4WCF - chains A and B of the 4 polymer chains in the assembly; structure by X-ray diffraction, 1.93 A resolution.

== Chain A ==
Molecule: Pteridine reductase
From: Trypanosoma brucei brucei
Reference sequence: O76290 (O76290_TRYBB); residue numbers follow UniProt; this construct covers 1-268
Amino-acid sequence (268 residues; row label = number of the first residue in the row):
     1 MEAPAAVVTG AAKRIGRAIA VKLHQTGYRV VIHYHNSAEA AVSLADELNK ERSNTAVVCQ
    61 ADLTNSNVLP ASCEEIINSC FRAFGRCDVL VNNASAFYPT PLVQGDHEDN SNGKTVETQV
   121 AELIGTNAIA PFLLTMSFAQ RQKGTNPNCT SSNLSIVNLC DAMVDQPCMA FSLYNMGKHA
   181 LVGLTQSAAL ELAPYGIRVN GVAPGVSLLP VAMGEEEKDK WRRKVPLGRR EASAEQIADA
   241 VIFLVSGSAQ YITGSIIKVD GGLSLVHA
Disordered / not traced: 1, 104-112, 143-151
Modified positions: C59 (S-oxy cysteine; CSX); C168 (S-oxy cysteine; CSX)
Residues lining bound ligands:
  - 3KN (3-(5-amino-1,3,4-thiadiazol-2-yl)pyridin-4-amine): S95, A96, F97, D161, Y174, G205, V206, L209, P210, M213
  - NADP (NAP; NADP nicotinamide-adenine-dinucleotide phosphate): G10, K13, R14, I15, G16, H33, Y34, H35, N36, S37, A61, D62, L63, T64, N93, A94, S95, A96, T126, N127, L159, C160, D161, Y174, K178, P204, G205, V206, S207, L208
What the authors report for this chain:
  - binding site for 3KN: F97, D161, Y174, G205

== Chain B ==
Molecule: Pteridine reductase
From: Trypanosoma brucei brucei
Reference sequence: O76290 (O76290_TRYBB); numbering as in UniProt (aligned over 1-268)
Amino-acid sequence (268 residues; numbered 1 to 268; the number before each row is that of its first residue):
     1 MEAPAAVVTG AAKRIGRAIA VKLHQTGYRV VIHYHNSAEA AVSLADELNK ERSNTAVVCQ
    61 ADLTNSNVLP ASCEEIINSC FRAFGRCDVL VNNASAFYPT PLVQGDHEDN SNGKTVETQV
   121 AELIGTNAIA PFLLTMSFAQ RQKGTNPNCT SSNLSIVNLC DAMVDQPCMA FSLYNMGKHA
   181 LVGLTQSAAL ELAPYGIRVN GVAPGVSLLP VAMGEEEKDK WRRKVPLGRR EASAEQIADA
   241 VIFLVSGSAQ YITGSIIKVD GGLSLVHA
Disordered / not traced: 1, 104-112, 143-152, 211
Modified positions: C59 (cysteinesulfonic acid; OCS); C73 (S-oxy cysteine; CSX); C168 (S-oxy cysteine; CSX)
Residues lining bound ligands:
  - 3KN (3-(5-amino-1,3,4-thiadiazol-2-yl)pyridin-4-amine): S95, F97, D161, Y174, L209, P210
  - NADP (NAP; NADP nicotinamide-adenine-dinucleotide phosphate): G10, A12, R14, I15, G16, H33, Y34, H35, N36, S37, A61, D62, L63, T64, N93, A94, S95, A96, T126, N127, L159, C160, D161, Y174, K178, P204, G205, V206, S207, L208

== Interface between chain A and chain B ==
Contacting residue pairs - 55 pairs, chain A then chain B:
  Q186(A) - L265(B)
  A189(A) - L265(B)  hydrophobic
  L190(A) - V266(B)  hydrophobic
  A193(A) - P226(B)
  A193(A) - L227(B)
  P194(A) - P226(B)
  R198(A) - L227(B)
  V206(A) - Y251(B)
  V225(A) - Y251(B)
  P226(A) - A193(B)
  L227(A) - A193(B)
  L227(A) - R198(B)
  L227(A) - Q250(B)
  L227(A) - Y251(B)
  L227(A) - T253(B)
  R230(A) - Y251(B)  hydrogen bond (backbone-side chain)
  E231(A) - Y251(B)
  A232(A) - Y251(B)  hydrogen bond (backbone-side chain)
  Q236(A) - Y251(B)
  D239(A) - S248(B)
  F243(A) - F243(B)  hydrophobic
  S248(A) - D239(B)
  Q250(A) - L227(B)
  Y251(A) - V206(B)
  Y251(A) - V225(B)
  Y251(A) - L227(B)
  Y251(A) - R230(B)  hydrogen bond (side chain-backbone)
  Y251(A) - E231(B)
  Y251(A) - A232(B)  hydrogen bond (side chain-backbone)
  Y251(A) - Q236(B)
  Y251(A) - V259(B)
  Y251(A) - D260(B)
  Y251(A) - G261(B)  hydrogen bond (backbone-backbone)
  I252(A) - K258(B)
  T253(A) - D260(B)
  T253(A) - G261(B)
  T253(A) - G262(B)
  G254(A) - K258(B)  hydrogen bond (backbone-side chain)
  G254(A) - L265(B)
  S255(A) - K258(B)  hydrogen bond (side chain-backbone)
  I257(A) - I252(B)  hydrophobic
  I257(A) - I257(B)  hydrophobic
  K258(A) - I252(B)
  K258(A) - G254(B)  hydrogen bond (side chain-backbone)
  K258(A) - S255(B)  hydrogen bond (backbone-side chain)
  V259(A) - Y251(B)
  V259(A) - I252(B)  hydrophobic
  D260(A) - Y251(B)
  D260(A) - T253(B)
  G261(A) - Y251(B)  hydrogen bond (backbone-backbone)
  G261(A) - T253(B)
  G262(A) - T253(B)
  L265(A) - Q186(B)
  L265(A) - A189(B)  hydrophobic
  V266(A) - L190(B)  hydrophobic
Interface residues without a listed pair, chain A (32 interface residues in all): A240
Interface residues without a listed pair, chain B (32 interface residues in all): P194, A240

== In short ==
Chain A and chain B each contribute 32 residues to their interface; the contacts include 10 hydrogen bonds.
Among the polar pairs are R230(A)-Y251(B), A232(A)-Y251(B) and Y251(A)-R230(B). Ligands of chain A: NADP and
compound 3KN. From the paper: a binding site for 3KN at F97(A), D161(A) and Y174(A) among others.
Chain A is Pteridine reductase and chain B is Pteridine reductase, both from Trypanosoma brucei brucei; the
structure, Trypanosoma brucei PTR1 in complex with inhibitor 9, was determined by X-ray diffraction (same
publication as 5IZC, 4WCD, 2YHI and 2YHU).
